6TNJ - chain A; structure by X-ray diffraction, 1.85 A resolution.

Chain A:
Protein: Minor fimbrium subunit Mfa5
Organism: Porphyromonas gingivalis ATCC 33277
UniProtKB: B2RHG5 (MFA5_PORG3); residue numbers follow UniProt; this construct covers 138-435
Chain sequence (301 residues; each row starts with the number of its first residue):
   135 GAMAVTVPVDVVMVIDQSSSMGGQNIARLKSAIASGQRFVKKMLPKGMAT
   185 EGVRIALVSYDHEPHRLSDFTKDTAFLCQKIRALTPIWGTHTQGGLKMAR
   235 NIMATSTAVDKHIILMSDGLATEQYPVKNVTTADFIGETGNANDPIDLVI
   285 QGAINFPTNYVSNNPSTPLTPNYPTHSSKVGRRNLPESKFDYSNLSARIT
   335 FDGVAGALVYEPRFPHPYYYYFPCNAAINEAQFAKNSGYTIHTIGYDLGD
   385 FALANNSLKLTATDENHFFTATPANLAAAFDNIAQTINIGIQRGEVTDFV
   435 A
Disordered / not traced: 135-137, 434-435
Construct notes: expression tag (135-137)
Metal / ion sites: Ca2+ site 1: Ser152, Ser154, Asp252; Ca2+ site 2: Asn298, Thr301, Leu303, Asp336
Small-molecule neighbours: MPO (3[N-morpholino]propane sulfonic acid): Met182, Ser202, Asp203, Phe204, Thr205, Asp207, Phe210
What the authors report for this chain:
  - Ca2+ coordination: Asn298, Thr301, Leu303, Asp336

Summary:
Chain A binds compound MPO. Ser152, Ser154 and Asp252 form the Ca2+ site 1. The Ca2+ site 2 is built by
Asn298, Thr301, Leu303 and Asp336. The paper reports Ca2+ coordination by Asn298, Thr301 and Leu303 among
others.
Chain A is Minor fimbrium subunit Mfa5 (Porphyromonas gingivalis ATCC 33277); the structure, Crystal structure
of the vWF domain of the type V pili tip protein Mfa5 from Porphyromonas ..., was determined by X-ray
diffraction (same publication as 6TO1).
